PDB entry 9CRO | electron microscopy, 3.50 A resolution | chains C and D of the 15 polymer chains in the assembly

[Chain C (and D)]
Molecule: CRISPR-associated aCascade subunit Cas7/Csa2 2
From: Saccharolobus solfataricus P2
Notes: chain D of this document is another copy of the same molecule, construct and numbering; everything in this record applies to it too
UniProt: Q97Y91 (CSA2B_SACS2); numbering as in UniProt (aligned over 1-321)
Amino-acid sequence (321 residues; numbered 1 to 321; the number before each row is that of its first residue):
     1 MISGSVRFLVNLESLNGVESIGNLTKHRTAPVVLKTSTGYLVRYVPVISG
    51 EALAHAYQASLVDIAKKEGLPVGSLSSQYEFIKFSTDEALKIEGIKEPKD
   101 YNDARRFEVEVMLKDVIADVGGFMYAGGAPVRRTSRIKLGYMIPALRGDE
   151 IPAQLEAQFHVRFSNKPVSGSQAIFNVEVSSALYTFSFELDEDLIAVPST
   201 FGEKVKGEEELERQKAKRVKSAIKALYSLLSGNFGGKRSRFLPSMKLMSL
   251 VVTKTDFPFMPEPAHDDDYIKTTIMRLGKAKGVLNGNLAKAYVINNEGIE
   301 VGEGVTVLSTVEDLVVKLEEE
Not modelled in the structure: 169-172, 321

[Chain C / chain D interface]
Residue-residue contacts (59):
  N11(C) with V33(D), hydrogen bond (side chain-backbone); L146(D)
  L12(C) with A30(D), hydrophobic; P31(D); Y141(D), hydrophobic; I143(D), hydrophobic
  K67(C) with L284(D); N285(D), hydrogen bond (side chain-backbone)
  Q78(C) with F201(D)
  R147(C) with Y40(D)
  Q154(C) with P31(D)
  E156(C) with P31(D); Y44(D)
  Q158(C) with T29(D); A30(D)
  F159(C) with E19(D); R28(D), hydrogen bond (backbone-side chain)
  H160(C) with R28(D); E51(D), salt bridge; Y141(D), hydrogen bond
  F163(C) with Y79(D)
  S164(C) with E80(D)
  N165(C) with E80(D), hydrogen bond
  F175(C) with E51(D)
  S181(C) with P31(D), hydrogen bond (side chain-backbone); V33(D)
  K224(C) with V283(D); N285(D)
  Y227(C) with A280(D); L284(D), hydrophobic
  G232(C) with M260(D)
  N233(C) with M260(D)
  R238(C) with K138(D); M260(D), hydrogen bond
  S239(C) with K138(D); L139(D), hydrogen bond (backbone-backbone)
  R240(C) with A54(D); S135(D); I137(D), hydrogen bond (side chain-backbone); L139(D); G140(D)
  F241(C) with L139(D); Y141(D), hydrophobic
  L242(C) with L139(D), hydrogen bond (backbone-backbone); G140(D); S187(D)
  S244(C) with P263(D); H265(D)
  M245(C) with P263(D)
  K246(C) with D266(D)
  M248(C) with K35(D); Y40(D)
  E297(C) with Y40(D), hydrogen bond
  E312(C) with R276(D); K279(D); A280(D)
  D313(C) with K279(D), salt bridge
  V316(C) with V283(D), hydrophobic
  E319(C) with V283(D)
Other interface residues (no listed pair), chain C (41 interface residues in all): L9, P152, R162, A182, L183, S231, T310, V315
Other interface residues (no listed pair), chain D (42 interface residues in all): V18, V32, V42, V47, S49, Q58, I82, G121, F259

[Overview]
41 residues of chain C face 42 of chain D across their interface; the contacts include 11 hydrogen bonds and 2
salt bridges. Among the polar pairs are H160(C)-E51(D), D313(C)-K279(D) and N11(C)-V33(D).
Both chains are CRISPR-associated aCascade subunit Cas7/Csa2 2 (Saccharolobus solfataricus P2). Entry 9CRO
(Post-targeting aCascade Type IA CRISPR-Cas Surveillance Complexes) was determined by electron microscopy.
